PDB entry 6HIX | electron microscopy, 3.39 A resolution | chains AF and AA of the 91 polymer chains in the assembly

# Chain AF
Molecule: Ribosomal protein L4/L1 family, putative
Source organism: Trypanosoma brucei brucei
UniProt: A0A1G4HYD1 (A0A1G4HYD1_TRYEQ); numbering as in UniProt (aligned over 1-459)
Chain sequence (459 residues; numbered 1 to 459; the number before each row is that of its first residue):
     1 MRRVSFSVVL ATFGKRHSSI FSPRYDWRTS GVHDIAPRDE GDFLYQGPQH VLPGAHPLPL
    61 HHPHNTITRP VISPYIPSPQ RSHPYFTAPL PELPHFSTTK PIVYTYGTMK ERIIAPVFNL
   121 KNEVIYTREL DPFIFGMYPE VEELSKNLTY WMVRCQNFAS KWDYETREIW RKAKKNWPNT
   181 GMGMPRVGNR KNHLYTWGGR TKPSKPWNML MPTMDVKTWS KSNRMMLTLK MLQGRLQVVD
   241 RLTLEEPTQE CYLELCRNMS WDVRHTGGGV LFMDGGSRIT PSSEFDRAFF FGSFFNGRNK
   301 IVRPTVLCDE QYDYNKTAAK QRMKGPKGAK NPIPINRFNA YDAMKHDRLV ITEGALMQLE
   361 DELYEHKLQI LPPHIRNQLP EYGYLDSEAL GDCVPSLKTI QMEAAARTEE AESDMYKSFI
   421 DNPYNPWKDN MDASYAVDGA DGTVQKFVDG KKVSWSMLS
Unresolved in the structure: 1-17
Small-molecule neighbours: NAD (nicotinamide-adenine-dinucleotide): Asp421, Trp455, Met457, Leu458

# Chain AA
Molecule: 12S rRNA
Source organism: Trypanosoma brucei brucei
Sequence (1178 nucleotides; each row starts with the number of its first residue; note: 5 numbers in that range are skipped by the numbering (no residue carries them; nothing is unmodelled there); a row labelled like 455A-455E holds insertion residues (455A, then the next letters in order)):
     1 AUUUUACCAA UUAAGAAGAA UAUUAUAAUA AUGGGUGUCU UAUAUUUUAA AUAAAUAUUU
    61 AAAUUCCGUG UAGUAAAUUU AUUAUUUGUA UUAUUUAUAU AAUAGGUGUA UUAUAUUUAA
   121 AUUUUAAAUU UGUUGUUUUA UAUUUAGAUA CAUAUUUAUA GAUUAAUAUA UUUAAAUAAU
   181 AUUUUAAAAU UUAUUGAACU GUAAUUAUUA GUUUAAUAUU UUUAGUUUGA UGUUGAAAUA
   241 UUUAAUUAAA GAUGUUACAG UUGUUCUAUA UGUACCAAAU AAAUAUAGUA AGAUUAUUUU
   301 AGUUGAAUUA AUAAAUAAAU AUUUAUUUUU CUUUGUAAAU AUUAUGAACA AUUUAAAAAU
   361 UAAUCUGUUU AACUAAAAUG UUAUAUAUAA UAAUCUAAGU UAAUUUGAAU AUUAAAAGUA
   421 CAAGUAUAAU UUGUAAUUCU AAAGUAUA
   454 UU
455A-455E AAUGG
   456 UAUAUUUUUA GUAGGUAAAU GAAAAGUAUA AAUGGAUAUA ACUUAAUAUU UAAUAUUUGU
   516 UUAAUGAAAA GUAUUUUAUU AUUAUAUUGU AUAGUAUUAU UAUAGUGUAU AGUUUUUUAA
   576 AAAUAUAAAA AUAUUGUUAA UAAAAUUAUC GUAUUUUAAG UGCGUUAAUU AAAUGCGUUU
   636 AUCUAAGAUA AUUAUUUAAG AUUAUUCUUG UAAAUAUAUU UAAAUAUUAA UAAUUCUUAA
   696 AAUAAAGAAA CAUCCUCAAU UGCAAUAUUA UUGUAGCAUA GUAAUUUCUU AACUAAGUAU
   756 UUAAUUUUUC CAUAGAAAAU UUUUAAAUUA CAAGAAAGAA AAUAAAGUAU GAAUUAAUAU
   816 CAAAAUUUUA AUAAAAAUUA AAAAAUUAAA AUAGGGCAAG UCCUACUCUC CUUUACAAAA
   876 GAAACAUUAU GAUAUGUAAU UGUAUGUUUG AUUGGGGCAA UACUAUAUUU AUUUAUAUAG
   936 CAUAAGAACU AUAUUCUUUG AAAUUAUAAA AGGUUCGAGC AGGUUAACAA GCAUUAAAAA
   996 UAAAUGUGUU UCAUCGUCUA CUUAUUACCA UGAUUGAUUG UUCAUCAAAA UAGUAAUUCG
  1056 UUAGUUGGGU UAAAAUCGUU GUAAAGCAGA UUUGUUUAUA UAUUUAAUUU UUAUAAUUAA
  1116 UAAUAAUUAA UAUAAGUACG CAAGGAUUGA UUAUUGAAAA AAGAAAGAAG AAUAUAAUUU
  1176 AUA
Unresolved in the structure: 199-276, 304-316, 345-368, 455A-455E, 584-793, 849-874, 894-943, 956-1095, 1117-1155, 1177-1178
Differences from the reference sequence: conflict A448 (U1811 in 343546), A622 (U1985 in 343546), A636 (G1999 in 343546), G702 (A2065 in 343546), C706 (U2069 in 343546), C743 (G2106 in 343546), G752 (A2115 in 343546), U757 (A2120 in 343546), U760 (G2123 in 343546), U762 (G2125 in 343546), G789 (C2152 in 343546), G793 (U2156 in 343546), A875 (G2238 in 343546), G876 (A2239 in 343546), A877 (G2240 in 343546)
Bound ions: Mg2+ site 1 near A30 (its only coordinating residue here); Mg2+ site 2 near A140 (its only coordinating residue here); Mg2+ site 3 near A146 (its only coordinating residue here); Mg2+ site 4: U396, U438, C439; Mg2+ site 5: A411, U413, A414

# Chain AF / chain AA interface
Contacting residue pairs - 107 pairs, chain AF then chain AA:
  Ser18(AF) with A493(AA), hydrogen bond to the phosphate
  Ser19(AF) with A477(AA), sugar contact
  Phe21(AF) with U298(AA), base contact
  Ser22(AF) with U297(AA), base contact; U298(AA), hydrogen bond to the base
  Pro23(AF) with U297(AA), base contact
  Arg24(AF) with A493(AA), salt bridge to the phosphate
  Trp27(AF) with G490(AA), base contact; U492(AA), base contact
  Arg28(AF) with G490(AA), salt bridge to the phosphate
  Arg38(AF) with U488(AA), salt bridge to the phosphate
  His61(AF) with A479(AA), stacking on the base
  His64(AF) with A485(AA), salt bridge to the phosphate
  Tyr106(AF) with U156(AA), base contact
  Glu140(AF) with U155(AA), hydrogen bond to the base
  Glu142(AF) with U155(AA), base contact
  Glu143(AF) with U155(AA), sugar contact
  Lys146(AF) with U155(AA), salt bridge to the phosphate
  Met152(AF) with U482(AA), sugar contact
  Asn157(AF) with U92(AA), hydrogen bond to the base; A93(AA), sugar contact
  Ala159(AF) with A25(AA), hydrogen bond to the sugar; U26(AA), sugar contact
  Ser160(AF) with A25(AA), base contact; A93(AA), hydrogen bond to the sugar
  Trp162(AF) with U24(AA), sugar contact; A25(AA), sugar contact
  Tyr164(AF) with U24(AA), sugar contact
  Glu165(AF) with U284(AA), base contact
  Thr166(AF) with U284(AA), base contact
  Arg167(AF) with U284(AA), hydrogen bond to the base
  Arg171(AF) with A282(AA), phosphate contact
  Lys172(AF) with A282(AA), phosphate contact
  Ala173(AF) with A282(AA), hydrogen bond to the phosphate; A283(AA), phosphate contact
  Lys175(AF) with A186(AA), hydrogen bond to the phosphate; A187(AA), salt bridge to the phosphate; A188(AA), phosphate contact
  Asn179(AF) with A186(AA), hydrogen bond to the sugar; A187(AA), hydrogen bond to the sugar
  Pro185(AF) with U498(AA), base contact
  Arg186(AF) with A186(AA), sugar contact; A290(AA), hydrogen bond to the base
  Gly188(AF) with A186(AA), phosphate contact
  Asn189(AF) with A186(AA), phosphate contact
  Asn192(AF) with U185(AA), hydrogen bond to the phosphate; A186(AA), hydrogen bond to the phosphate
  His193(AF) with G147(AA), hydrogen bond to the sugar; A148(AA), hydrogen bond to the sugar; U184(AA), hydrogen bond to the phosphate; U185(AA), salt bridge to the phosphate
  Leu194(AF) with G147(AA), sugar contact; U185(AA), sugar contact; U499(AA), sugar contact
  Tyr195(AF) with U498(AA), hydrogen bond to the sugar; U499(AA), sugar contact
  Thr196(AF) with U499(AA), hydrogen bond to the base; A500(AA), hydrogen bond to the sugar
  Trp197(AF) with A500(AA), phosphate contact
  Arg200(AF) with G147(AA), salt bridge to the phosphate; A148(AA), salt bridge to the phosphate
  Thr201(AF) with U184(AA), phosphate contact; U185(AA), hydrogen bond to the phosphate; U284(AA), base contact
  Lys202(AF) with U149(AA), salt bridge to the phosphate; U182(AA), phosphate contact; U183(AA), hydrogen bond to the phosphate; U184(AA), salt bridge to the phosphate
  Pro203(AF) with U149(AA), base contact
  Ser204(AF) with U149(AA), base contact
  Leu210(AF) with C151(AA), base contact
  Lys217(AF) with U156(AA), salt bridge to the phosphate; U157(AA), salt bridge to the phosphate
  Lys221(AF) with U155(AA), hydrogen bond to the base; U156(AA), base contact
  Arg224(AF) with U156(AA), hydrogen bond to the base; U157(AA), base contact
  Thr266(AF) with U484(AA), sugar contact
  Arg298(AF) with U484(AA), salt bridge to the phosphate
  Asp313(AF) with U180(AA), base contact
  Tyr314(AF) with U58(AA), hydrogen bond to the sugar; U80(AA), hydrogen bond to the base
  Lys316(AF) with A179(AA), base contact; U180(AA), base contact
  Thr317(AF) with U58(AA), phosphate contact; U59(AA), phosphate contact; U180(AA), base contact
  Ala319(AF) with A57(AA), phosphate contact; U58(AA), sugar contact
  Lys320(AF) with A57(AA), phosphate contact; U58(AA), salt bridge to the phosphate
  Gln321(AF) with A57(AA), hydrogen bond to the phosphate
  Arg322(AF) with U56(AA), salt bridge to the phosphate; A57(AA), phosphate contact; A81(AA), sugar contact; U82(AA), salt bridge to the phosphate
  Met323(AF) with U80(AA), base contact
  Lys324(AF) with U26(AA), phosphate contact; U83(AA), base contact
  Lys327(AF) with U180(AA), sugar contact
  Tyr341(AF) with A483(AA), hydrogen bond to the phosphate
  Lys345(AF) with A483(AA), salt bridge to the phosphate; U484(AA), salt bridge to the phosphate
  His366(AF) with U157(AA), hydrogen bond to the base
  Gln369(AF) with U157(AA), base contact
  Ile370(AF) with U156(AA), sugar contact; U157(AA), base contact
Also at the interface, not in a pair above, chain AF (76 interface residues in all): His62, Arg69, Phe133, Met137, Lys191, Met209, Ser220, Asn315, Gly328
Also at the interface, not in a pair above, chain AA (54 interface residues in all): A146, A154, A158, A181, A281, U494

# Overview
76 residues of chain AF face 54 of chain AA across their interface, with 29 hydrogen bonds, 19 salt bridges
and 1 aromatic stacking contact. Among the polar pairs are Ser22(AF)-U298(AA), Glu140(AF)-U155(AA) and
Asn157(AF)-U92(AA). Bound to chain AF: NAD.
Here chain AF is Ribosomal protein L4/L1 family, putative and chain AA is 12S rRNA, both from Trypanosoma
brucei brucei. Entry 6HIX (Cryo-EM structure of the Trypanosoma brucei mitochondrial ribosome - This entry
contains the large mitoribosomal subunit) was determined by electron microscopy together with 6HIV, 6HIW, 6HIY
and 6HIZ from the same study.
